Entry 1PVC (X-ray diffraction, 2.40 A resolution); this record covers chains 1 and 4 of the 5 polymer chains in the assembly.

Chain 1:
Protein: Poliovirus type 3, sabin strain
Organism: Poliovirus type 3 (strains P3/LEON/37 AND P3/LEON 12A[1]B)
Chain sequence (301 residues; numbered 2 to 302; the number before each row is that of its first residue):
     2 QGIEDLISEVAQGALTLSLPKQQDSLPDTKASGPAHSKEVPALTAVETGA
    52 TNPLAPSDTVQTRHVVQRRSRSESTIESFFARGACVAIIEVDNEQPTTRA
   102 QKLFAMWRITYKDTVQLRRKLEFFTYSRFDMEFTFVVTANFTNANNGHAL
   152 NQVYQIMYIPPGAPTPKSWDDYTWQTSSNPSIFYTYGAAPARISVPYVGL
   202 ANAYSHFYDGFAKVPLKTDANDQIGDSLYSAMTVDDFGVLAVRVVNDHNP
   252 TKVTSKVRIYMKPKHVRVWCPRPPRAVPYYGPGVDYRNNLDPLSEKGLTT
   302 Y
Disordered / not traced: 2-23
Ligand contacts: sphingosine (SPH): Ile-110, Tyr-112, Phe-130, Met-132, Phe-134, Ile-157, Tyr-159, Pro-181, Ile-183, Ile-194, Val-196, Val-199, Tyr-205, Ser-206, His-207, Met-233, Asp-237, Phe-238, Leu-241

Chain 4:
Protein: Poliovirus type 3, sabin strain
Organism: Poliovirus type 3 (strains P3/LEON/37 AND P3/LEON 12A[1]B)
UniProtKB: P03302 (POLG_POL3L); residues 2-69 here = UniProt positions 2-69
Chain sequence (68 residues; row label = number of the first residue in the row):
     2 GAQVSSQKVGAHENSNRAYGGSTINYTTINYYKDSASNAASKQDYSQDPS
    52 KFTEPLKDVLIKTAPALN
Disordered / not traced: 17-22
Curated features (UniProtKB/Swiss-Prot):
  - site: Asn-69 (Cleavage)
  - lipidation: Gly-2 (N-myristoyl glycine)

Chain 1 / chain 4 interface:
Contacting residue pairs - 32 pairs, chain 1 then chain 4:
  Asp-25(1) / Lys-9(4)  salt bridge
  Glu-40(1) / Thr-64(4)
  Val-41(1) / Thr-64(4)  hydrogen bond (backbone-backbone)
  Pro-42(1) / Lys-63(4)
  Ala-46(1) / Ala-67(4)
  Ala-46(1) / Leu-68(4)  hydrophobic
  Thr-49(1) / Leu-57(4)
  Gly-50(1) / Pro-56(4)
  Ala-51(1) / Thr-54(4)
  Ala-51(1) / Leu-57(4)  hydrophobic
  Thr-52(1) / Thr-54(4)  hydrogen bond (backbone-backbone)
  Pro-54(1) / Lys-63(4)
  Leu-55(1) / Lys-63(4)
  Asp-59(1) / Lys-63(4)  salt bridge
  Ser-71(1) / Lys-9(4)  hydrogen bond
  Thr-76(1) / Asp-45(4)
  Glu-78(1) / Ala-41(4)
  Glu-78(1) / Asp-45(4)
  Ala-82(1) / Lys-43(4)
  Asp-131(1) / Ala-37(4)
  Ser-195(1) / Ala-37(4)  hydrogen bond (side chain-backbone)
  Ser-195(1) / Ser-38(4)
  Val-196(1) / Ala-37(4)
  Pro-197(1) / Ala-37(4)  hydrophobic
  Lys-265(1) / Ala-37(4)  hydrogen bond (side chain-backbone)
  Lys-265(1) / Ser-38(4)
  Lys-265(1) / Asn-39(4)  hydrogen bond (side chain-backbone)
  His-266(1) / Ser-36(4)
  His-266(1) / Asn-39(4)  hydrogen bond (side chain-backbone)
  His-266(1) / Ala-40(4)  hydrogen bond (side chain-backbone)
  His-266(1) / Ala-41(4)
  Pro-272(1) / Phe-53(4)
Also at the interface, not in a pair above, chain 1 (26 interface residues in all): Lys-39, Thr-45, Asn-53
Also at the interface, not in a pair above, chain 4 (18 interface residues in all): Glu-55

In short:
26 residues of chain 1 and 18 residues of chain 4 are in contact, with 8 hydrogen bonds and 2 salt bridges.
Polar contacts include Asp-25(1)/Lys-9(4), Asp-59(1)/Lys-63(4) and Ser-71(1)/Lys-9(4). Ligands of chain 1:
sphingosine.
Chain 1 is Poliovirus type 3, sabin strain and chain 4 is Poliovirus type 3, sabin strain, both from
Poliovirus type 3 (strains P3/LEON/37 AND P3/LEON 12A[1]B); the structure, Refinement of the sabin strain of
type 3 poliovirus at 2.4 angstroms and the crystal structures ..., was determined by X-ray diffraction.
